Entry 8H0B (X-ray diffraction, 1.93 A resolution); this record covers chain A.

# Chain A
Protein: SGNH/GDSL hydrolase family protein
Organism: Vibrio alginolyticus
Reference sequence: A0A7Y4B3E8 (A0A7Y4B3E8_VIBAL); residues 1-418 here = UniProt positions 1-418
Amino-acid sequence (426 residues; each row starts with the number of its first residue; numbers below 1 keep their minus sign (Met-1 is residue -1)):
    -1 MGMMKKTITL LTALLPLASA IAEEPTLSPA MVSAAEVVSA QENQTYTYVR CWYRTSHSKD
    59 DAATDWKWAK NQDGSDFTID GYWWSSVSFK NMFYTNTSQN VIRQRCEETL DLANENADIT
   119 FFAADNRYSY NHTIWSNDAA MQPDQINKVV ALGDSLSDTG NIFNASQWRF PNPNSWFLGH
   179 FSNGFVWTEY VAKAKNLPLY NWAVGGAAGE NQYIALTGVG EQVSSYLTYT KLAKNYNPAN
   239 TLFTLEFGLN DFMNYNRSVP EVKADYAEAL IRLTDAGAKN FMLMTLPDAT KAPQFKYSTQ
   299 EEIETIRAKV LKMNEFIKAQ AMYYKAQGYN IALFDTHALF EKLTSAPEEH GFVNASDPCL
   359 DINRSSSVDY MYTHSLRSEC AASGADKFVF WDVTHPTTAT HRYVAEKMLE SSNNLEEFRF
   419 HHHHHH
Not modelled in the structure: -1 to 27, 417-424
Sequence notes: initiating methionine (-1); expression tag (0, 419-424)
Disulfides: Cys49-Cys104, Cys357-Cys378
From the paper describing this entry:
  - binding site for oleic acid: Ser153, Trp185, Gly204, Ala205, Asn252, Met282, Phe338
  - conformationally variable residues (helix shift, side-chain flip): Asn159 to Pro169, Asn248, Phe338
  - mutagenesis - G204A, H393A: abolished catalytic activity

# Overview
The paper reports a binding site for oleic acid at Ser153, Trp185 and Gly204 among others; G204A and H393A
abolish catalytic activity.
Chain A is SGNH/GDSL hydrolase family protein (Vibrio alginolyticus); the structure, Structure of the
thermolabile hemolysin from Vibrio alginolyticus (in complex with oleic acid), was determined by X-ray
diffraction together with 8H09, 8H0A, 8H0C and 8H0D from the same study.
